7CRV - chains A and D of the 4 polymer chains in the assembly; structure by X-ray diffraction, 2.00 A resolution.

Chain A:
Protein: NLR family protein 1
From: Rattus norvegicus
Notes: fragment: ZU5 domain
UniProt: D9I2G3 (D9I2G3_RAT); residues 2-187 here correspond to UniProt positions 783-968 (UniProt number = residue number + 781)
Sequence (186 residues; row label = number of the first residue in the row):
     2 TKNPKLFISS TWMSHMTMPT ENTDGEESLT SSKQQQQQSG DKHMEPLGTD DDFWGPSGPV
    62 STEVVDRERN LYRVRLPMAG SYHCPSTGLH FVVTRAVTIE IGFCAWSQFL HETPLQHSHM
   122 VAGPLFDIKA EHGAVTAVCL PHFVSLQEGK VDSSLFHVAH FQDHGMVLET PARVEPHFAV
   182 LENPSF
Disordered / not traced: 2-47
Swiss-Prot annotation at these positions:
  - site: His161 (Trigger for autolytic processing), Phe187 (Cleavage)
Reported in the primary citation:
  - catalytic residues: His161

Chain D:
Protein: NLR family protein 1
From: Rattus norvegicus
Notes: fragment: UPA domain
UniProt: D9I2G3 (D9I2G3_RAT); residues 188-341 here correspond to UniProt positions 969-1122 (UniProt number = residue number + 781)
Sequence (154 residues; numbered 188 to 341; the number before each row is that of its first residue):
   188 SPMGVLLRMI PAVGHFIPIT SITLIYYRLY LEDITFHLYL VPNDCTIRKA IDEEELKFQF
   248 VRINKPPPVD ALYVGSRYIV SSSKEVEILP KELELCYRSP RESQLFSEIY VGNIGSGINL
   308 QLTDKKYMNL IWEALLKPGD LRPALPRMAS APKD
Disordered / not traced: 334-341

How chain A and chain D interact:
Contacting residue pairs (12):
  His112(A) with Glu241(D)
  Glu113(A) with Gln291(D); Leu292(D); Phe293(D)
  Thr114(A) with Phe245(D)
  Pro115(A) with Phe245(D); Phe247(D), hydrophobic
  His118(A) with Leu276(D), hydrogen bond (side chain-backbone); Pro277(D); Phe293(D); Glu295(D)
  Ser119(A) with Leu276(D)
Other interface residues (no listed pair), chain D (10 interface residues in all): Ser290

In short:
6 residues of chain A face 10 of chain D across their interface, with 1 hydrogen bond. The hydrogen-bonded
pair is His118(A)-Leu276(D). From the paper: the catalytic residue His161(A).
Chain A is NLR family protein 1 and chain D is NLR family protein 1, both from Rattus norvegicus; the
structure, Crystal structure of rNLRP1-FIIND, was determined by X-ray diffraction (same publication as 7CRW).
